PDB entry 5HWI | X-ray diffraction, 1.75 A resolution | chain A

Chain A:
Protein: Glutathione-specific gamma-glutamylcyclotransferase
Source organism: Saccharomyces cerevisiae S288c
Notes: EC 2.3.2.-
Reference sequence: P32656 (CHAC_YEAST); residue numbers follow UniProt; this construct covers 1-232
Amino-acid sequence (240 residues; numbered 1 to 240; the number before each row is that of its first residue):
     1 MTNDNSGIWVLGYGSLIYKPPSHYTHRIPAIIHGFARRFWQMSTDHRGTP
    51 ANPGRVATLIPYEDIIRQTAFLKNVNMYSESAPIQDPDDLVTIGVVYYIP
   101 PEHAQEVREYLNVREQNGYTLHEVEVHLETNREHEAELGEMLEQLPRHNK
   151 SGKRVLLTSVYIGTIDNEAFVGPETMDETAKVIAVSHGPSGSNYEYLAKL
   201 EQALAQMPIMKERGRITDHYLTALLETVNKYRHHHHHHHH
Not modelled in the structure: 1-4, 213-216, 238-240
Construct notes: engineered mutation Mse-42 (Ser in P32656), Met-77 (Leu in P32656), Mse-141 (Ala in P32656), Mse-176 (Val in P32656); expression tag (233-240)
Modified residues: Mse-42, Mse-141, Mse-176 (selenomethionine); Mse-207 (selenomethionine; parent Met)
UniProt features mapped onto this chain:
  - active site: Glu-115 (Proton acceptor)
  - binding site (substrate): Val-10 to Ser-15
  - mutagenesis: Glu-115 (E115Q: Loss of catalytic activity against glutathione)
Residues lining bound ligands: succinic acid (SIN): Leu-11, Gly-12, Tyr-13, Gly-14, Ser-15, Leu-16, Ala-57, Arg-114, Glu-115, Tyr-119, Tyr-161, Tyr-196
Reported in the primary citation:
  - binding site for succinic acid: Leu-11, Tyr-13, Gly-14, Ser-15, Leu-16, Glu-115, Tyr-161, Tyr-196
  - catalytic residues: Glu-115 (by similarity / conservation)
  - mutagenesis - E115A: abolished catalytic activity (citing earlier work)

Overview:
Bound to chain A: succinic acid. From UniProt: active-site residue Glu-115, 6 substrate-binding residues and
one mutagenesis site. The paper reports the catalytic residue Glu-115; E115A abolishes catalytic activity.
Chain A is Glutathione-specific gamma-glutamylcyclotransferase (Saccharomyces cerevisiae S288c); the
structure, Crystal structure of selenomethionine labelled gama glutamyl cyclotransferease specific to
glutathione from yeast, was determined by X-ray diffraction (same publication as 5HWK).
